Entry 2XBG (X-ray diffraction, 1.50 A resolution); this record covers chain A.

== Chain A ==
Protein: YCF48-like protein
Organism: Thermosynechococcus elongatus
UniProt: Q8DI95 (YC48L_THEEB); numbering as in UniProt (aligned over 39-347)
Chain sequence (327 residues; row label = number of the first residue in the row):
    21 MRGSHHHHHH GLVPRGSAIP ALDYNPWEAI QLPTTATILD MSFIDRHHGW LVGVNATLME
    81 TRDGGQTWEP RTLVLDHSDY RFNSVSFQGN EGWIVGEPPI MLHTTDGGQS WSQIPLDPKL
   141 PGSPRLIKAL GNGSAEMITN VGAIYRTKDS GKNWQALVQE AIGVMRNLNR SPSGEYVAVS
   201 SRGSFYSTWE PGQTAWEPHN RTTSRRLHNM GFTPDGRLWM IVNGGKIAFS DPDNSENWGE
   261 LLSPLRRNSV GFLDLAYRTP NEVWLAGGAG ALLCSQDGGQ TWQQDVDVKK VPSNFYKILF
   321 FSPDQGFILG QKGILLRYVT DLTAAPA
Not modelled in the structure: 21-37, 346-347
Differences from the reference sequence: expression tag (21-37)
UniProt features mapped onto this chain:
  - motif: R202 to R226 (Arg-rich patch)

== Summary ==
Chain A is YCF48-like protein (Thermosynechococcus elongatus); the structure, Crystal Structure of YCF48 from
Thermosynechococcus elongatus, was determined by X-ray diffraction (same publication as 5OJ3, 5OJ5, 5OJP and
5OJR).
